PDB entry 3MFE | X-ray diffraction, 2.60 A resolution | chains L and M of the 28 polymer chains in the assembly

Chain L:
Molecule: Proteasome subunit beta
Organism: Mycobacterium tuberculosis
Notes: EC 3.4.25.1
Reference sequence: O33245 (PSB_MYCTU); residues 302-534 here correspond to UniProt positions 59-291 (UniProt number = residue number - 243)
Chain sequence (240 residues; row label = number of the first residue in the row):
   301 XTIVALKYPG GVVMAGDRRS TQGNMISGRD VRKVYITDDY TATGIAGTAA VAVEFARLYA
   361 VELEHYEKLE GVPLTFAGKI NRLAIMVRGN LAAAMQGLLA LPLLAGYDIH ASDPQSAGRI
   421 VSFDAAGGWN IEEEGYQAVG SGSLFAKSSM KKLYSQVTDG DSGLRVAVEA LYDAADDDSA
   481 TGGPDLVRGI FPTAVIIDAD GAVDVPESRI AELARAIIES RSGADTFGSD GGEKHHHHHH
Disordered / not traced: 523-540
Differences from the reference sequence: amidation (301); expression tag (535-540)
Modified residues: OZT ((4S,5R)-5-methyl-2-oxo-1,3-oxazolidine-4-carboxylic acid) at position 301

Chain M:
Molecule: Proteasome subunit alpha
Organism: Mycobacterium tuberculosis
Notes: EC 3.4.25.1
Reference sequence: O33244 (PSA_MYCTU); numbering as in UniProt (aligned over 10-248)
Chain sequence (240 residues; each row starts with the number of its first residue):
     9 MEQAMRERSE LARKGIARAK SVVALAYAGG VLFVAENPSR SLQKISELYD RVGFAAAGKF
    69 NEFDNLRRGG IQFADTRGYA YDRRDVTGRQ LANVYAQTLG TIFTEQAKPY EVELCVAEVA
   129 HYGETKRPEL YRITYDGSIA DEPHFVVMGG TTEPIANALK ESYAENASLT DALRIAVAAL
   189 RAGSADTSGG DQPTLGVASL EVAVLDANRP RRAFRRITGS ALQALLVDQE SPQSDGESSG
Disordered / not traced: 9-26, 193-204, 233-248
Differences from the reference sequence: initiating methionine (9)

How chain L and chain M interact:
Pairs across the interface - 20 pairs, chain L then chain M:
  Tyr366(L) - Arg85(M)
  Tyr366(L) - Asp93(M)  hydrogen bond (side chain-backbone)
  Tyr366(L) - Gln98(M)
  Glu370(L) - Arg85(M)  salt bridge
  Glu370(L) - Arg97(M)  hydrogen bond (backbone-side chain)
  Glu370(L) - Gln98(M)
  Leu374(L) - Tyr89(M)  hydrophobic
  Leu374(L) - Asp93(M)
  Thr375(L) - Asp90(M)
  Thr375(L) - Arg92(M)
  Thr375(L) - Asp93(M)  hydrogen bond
  Ala377(L) - Asp90(M)
  Gly378(L) - Asp90(M)
  Gly378(L) - Asp93(M)
  Asn381(L) - Tyr87(M)  hydrogen bond (side chain-backbone)
  Asn381(L) - Ala88(M)  hydrogen bond (side chain-backbone)
  Asn381(L) - Tyr89(M)  hydrogen bond (side chain-backbone)
  Arg382(L) - Ala88(M)  hydrogen bond (side chain-backbone)
  Arg382(L) - Tyr89(M)
  Ile385(L) - Ala88(M)
Other interface residues (no listed pair), chain L (11 interface residues in all): Leu369, Pro373

Overview:
11 residues of chain L face 9 of chain M across their interface, with 7 hydrogen bonds and 1 salt bridge.
Polar contacts include Glu370(L)-Arg85(M), Tyr366(L)-Asp93(M) and Glu370(L)-Arg97(M).
Chain L is Proteasome subunit beta and chain M is Proteasome subunit alpha, both from Mycobacterium
tuberculosis; the structure, Crystal Structure of Mycobacterium Tuberculosis Proteasome open-gate mutant with
H0 movement, was determined by X-ray diffraction together with 3MI0 and 3MKA from the same study.
